Entry 5DN6 (X-ray diffraction, 3.98 A resolution); this record covers chains C and Z of the 29 polymer chains in the assembly.

[Chain C]
Molecule: ATP synthase subunit alpha
From: Paracoccus denitrificans
Notes: EC 7.1.2.2
UniProtKB: A1B8N8 (ATPA_PARDP); numbering as in UniProt (aligned over 1-511)
Amino-acid sequence (511 residues; row label = number of the first residue in the row):
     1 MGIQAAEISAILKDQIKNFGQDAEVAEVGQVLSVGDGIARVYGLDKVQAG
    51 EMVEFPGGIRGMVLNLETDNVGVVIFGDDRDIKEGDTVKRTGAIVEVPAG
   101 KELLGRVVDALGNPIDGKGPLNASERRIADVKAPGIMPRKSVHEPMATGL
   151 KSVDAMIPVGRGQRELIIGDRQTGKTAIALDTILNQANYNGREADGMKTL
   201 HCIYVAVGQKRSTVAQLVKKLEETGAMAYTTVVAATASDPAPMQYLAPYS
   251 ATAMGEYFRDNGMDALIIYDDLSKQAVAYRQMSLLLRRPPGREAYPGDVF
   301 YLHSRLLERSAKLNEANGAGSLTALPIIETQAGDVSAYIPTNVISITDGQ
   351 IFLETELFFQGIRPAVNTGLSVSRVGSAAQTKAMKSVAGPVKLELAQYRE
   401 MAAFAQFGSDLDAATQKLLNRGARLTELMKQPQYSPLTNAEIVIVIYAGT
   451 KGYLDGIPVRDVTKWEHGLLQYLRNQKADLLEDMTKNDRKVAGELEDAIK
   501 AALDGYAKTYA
Not modelled in the structure: 1-27
Bound ions: Mg2+: Thr176 (together with ATP)
Residues lining bound ligands:
  - ATP (adenosine-5'-triphosphate), molecule 1: Asp170, Arg171, Gln172, Thr173, Gly174, Lys175, Thr176, Ala177, Glu329, Phe358, Arg363, Pro364, Gln431, Pro432, Gln433
  - ATP, molecule 2: Val372, Ser373, Arg374
UniProt features mapped onto this chain:
  - binding site (ATP): Gly169 to Thr176
  - site: Ser371 (Required for activity)

[Chain Z]
Molecule: Zeta inhibitor protein
From: Paracoccus denitrificans
UniProtKB: A1B602 (A1B602_PARDP); residues 0-103 here correspond to UniProt positions 1-104 (UniProt number = residue number + 1)
Amino-acid sequence (104 residues; each row starts with the number of its first residue; numbering starts at 0):
     0 MTTFDDRERAHEAKFAHDAELNFKAEARRNRLLGEWAAGLLGKTGDDARA
    50 YALTVVTSDFDEPGDEDVFRKLAADLEGKADEETIRAKMVELRATAREQI
   100 ISEI
Not modelled in the structure: 0, 33-81
Reported in the primary citation:
  - conformationally variable residues (order/disorder transition): Thr1 to Ala18
  - contacts within the chain: Leu20-Ile99, Asn21-Arg96, Lys23-Ile99, Ala24-Ile99, Arg27-Ala95, Arg27-Gln98, Arg27-Ile99, Arg28-Met88, Arg28-Leu91, Arg28-Ala95, Leu31-Leu91, Leu31-Gln98, Leu32-Leu91

[Chain C / chain Z interface]
Pairs across the interface - 15 pairs, chain C then chain Z:
  Ala403(C) - Asp5(Z)
  Ala403(C) - Ala9(Z)
  Phe404(C) - Ala9(Z)
  Phe404(C) - Lys13(Z)
  Phe407(C) - Arg6(Z)
  Phe407(C) - Ala9(Z)  hydrophobic
  Phe407(C) - His10(Z)
  Ser409(C) - Lys13(Z)  hydrogen bond
  Leu411(C) - Lys13(Z)
  Asp412(C) - His16(Z)  salt bridge
  Asp412(C) - Leu20(Z)
  Asp412(C) - Ile100(Z)
  Ala413(C) - Glu102(Z)
  Ala414(C) - Glu102(Z)  hydrogen bond (backbone-side chain)
  Thr415(C) - His16(Z)
Other interface residues (no listed pair), chain C (12 interface residues in all): Glu400, Met401, Asp410
Other interface residues (no listed pair), chain Z (10 interface residues in all): Ser101
Interface features reported in the paper:
  - pairs named by the authors: Arg6(Z)-Phe407(C), Ala9(Z)-Ala403(C), His10(Z)-Phe407(C), Lys13(Z)-Ser409(C), Lys13(Z)-Leu411(C), His16(Z)-Asp412(C), His16(Z)-Thr415(C), Leu20(Z)-Asp412(C), Ile100(Z)-Asp412(C)
  - interface residues, chain Z: Phe3(Z), Ala9(Z), Lys13(Z), Glu82(Z)

[In short]
Chain C and chain Z form an interface of 12 and 10 residues respectively; the contacts include 2 hydrogen
bonds and 1 salt bridge. Polar contacts include Asp412(C)-His16(Z), Ser409(C)-Lys13(Z) and
Ala414(C)-Glu102(Z). The authors report contacts between Arg6(Z) and Phe407(C), Ala9(Z) and Ala403(C) and
His10(Z) and Phe407(C) among others. The paper reports interface residues Phe3(Z), Ala9(Z) and Lys13(Z) among
others; conformational variability at Thr1(Z).
Here chain C is ATP synthase subunit alpha and chain Z is Zeta inhibitor protein, both from Paracoccus
denitrificans. Entry 5DN6 (ATP synthase from Paracoccus denitrificans) was determined by X-ray diffraction.
